1CAY - chain A; structure by X-ray diffraction, 2.10 A resolution.

[Chain A]
Protein: Carbonic anhydrase II
From: Homo sapiens
Notes: EC 4.2.1.1
UniProt: P00918 (CAH2_HUMAN); the author numbering skips numbers that UniProt does not, so the offset changes along the chain: 2-125 = UniProt 1-124; 127-261 = UniProt 125-259
Amino-acid sequence (259 residues; row label = number of the first residue in the row; note: 1 number in that range is skipped by the numbering (no residue carries it; nothing is unmodelled there)):
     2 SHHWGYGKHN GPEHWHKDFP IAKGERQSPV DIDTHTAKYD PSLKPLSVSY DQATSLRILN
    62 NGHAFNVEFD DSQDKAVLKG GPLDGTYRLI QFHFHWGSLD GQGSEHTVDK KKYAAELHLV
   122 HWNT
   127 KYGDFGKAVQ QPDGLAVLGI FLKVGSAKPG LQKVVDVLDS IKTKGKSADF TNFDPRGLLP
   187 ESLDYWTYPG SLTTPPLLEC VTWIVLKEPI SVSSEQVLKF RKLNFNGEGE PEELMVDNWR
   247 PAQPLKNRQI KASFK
Not modelled in the structure: 2
Bound ions: Zn2+: His94, His96, His119 (together with acetic acid)

[Overview]
His94, His96 and His119 form the Zn2+ site.
Chain A is Carbonic anhydrase II (Homo sapiens); the structure, Wild-type and E106Q mutant carbonic anhydrase
complexed with acetate, was determined by X-ray diffraction (same publication as 1CAZ).
